PDB entry 4I3X | X-ray diffraction, 2.07 A resolution | chains A and B

== Chain A (and B) ==
Protein: Aldehyde dehydrogenase (NAD+)
Organism: Sinorhizobium meliloti
Notes: EC 1.2.1.3; chain B of this document is another copy of the same molecule, construct and numbering; everything in this record applies to it too
UniProt: Q92UV7 (Q92UV7_RHIME); residues 1-485 here = UniProt positions 1-485
Chain sequence (488 residues; each row starts with the number of its first residue; numbers below 1 keep their minus sign (Gly-2 is residue -2)):
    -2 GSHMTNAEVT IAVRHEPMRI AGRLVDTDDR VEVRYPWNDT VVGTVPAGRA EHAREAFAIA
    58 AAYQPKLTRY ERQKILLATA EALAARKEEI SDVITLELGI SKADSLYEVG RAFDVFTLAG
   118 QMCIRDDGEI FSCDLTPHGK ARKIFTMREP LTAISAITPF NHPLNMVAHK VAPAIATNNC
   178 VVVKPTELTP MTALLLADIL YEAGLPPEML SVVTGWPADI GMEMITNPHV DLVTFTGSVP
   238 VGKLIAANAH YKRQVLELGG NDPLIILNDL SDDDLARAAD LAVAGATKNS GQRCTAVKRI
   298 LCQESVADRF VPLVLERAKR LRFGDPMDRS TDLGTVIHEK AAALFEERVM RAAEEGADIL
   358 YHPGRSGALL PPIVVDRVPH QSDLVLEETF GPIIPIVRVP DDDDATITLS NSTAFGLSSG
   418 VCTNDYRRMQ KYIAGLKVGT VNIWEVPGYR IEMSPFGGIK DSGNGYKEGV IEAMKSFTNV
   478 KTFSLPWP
Unresolved in the structure: -2 to 9 (chain B: -2 to 11)
Differences from the reference sequence: expression tag (-2 to 0)
Residues lining bound ligands:
  - NAD (nicotinamide-adenine-dinucleotide): Ile154, Thr155, Pro156, Phe157, Asn158, Met163, Lys181, Pro182, Thr183, Glu184, Pro214, Gly218, Phe232, Thr233, Gly234, Ser235, Val238, Leu241, Ile242, Glu254, Leu255, Gly256, Gly257, Cys291, Glu385, Phe387, Leu414, Phe453, Ser459
  - phosphonoacetic acid (PAE): Arg108, Asn158, His159, Met163, Gln289, Arg290, Cys291, Thr292, Gly445, Arg447, Phe453
Reported in the primary citation:
  - binding site for NAD: Thr155, Phe157, Lys181, Thr183, Glu184, Pro214, Phe232, Thr233, Ser235, Val238, Leu241, Ile242, Cys291, Glu385, Gly455, Glu465
  - specificity-determining residues: Glu184 (proposed by the authors, not directly observed)
  - binding site for phosphonoacetic acid: His159, Cys291
  - mutagenesis - E385A (10-fold): decreased catalytic activity on NAD
  - mutagenesis - R108A (40-fold), R290A (20-fold), R447A (30-fold): decreased catalytic activity on PnAA
  - mutagenesis - E385A (10-fold): decreased catalytic activity on NAD+
  - mutagenesis - C291A: abolished catalytic activity
  - mutagenesis - C291A: abolished catalytic activity on 3-OPP

== How chain A and chain B interact ==
Contacting residue pairs - 101 pairs, chain A then chain B:
  Tyr104(A) - His135(B)
  Arg108(A) - His135(B)
  Asp111(A) - Thr133(B)
  Asp111(A) - His135(B)  salt bridge
  Phe128(A) - Ile448(B)  hydrophobic
  Phe128(A) - Pro452(B)
  Ser129(A) - Ile448(B)
  Cys130(A) - Tyr446(B)
  Cys130(A) - Ile448(B)  hydrophobic
  Leu132(A) - Ile448(B)  hydrophobic
  Leu132(A) - Met450(B)  hydrophobic
  Thr133(A) - Asp111(B)
  His135(A) - Tyr104(B)
  His135(A) - Asp111(B)  salt bridge
  Gly136(A) - Tyr446(B)  hydrogen bond (backbone-side chain)
  Lys137(A) - Glu442(B)  salt bridge
  Lys137(A) - Tyr446(B)
  Arg139(A) - Ile440(B)  hydrogen bond (side chain-backbone)
  Arg139(A) - Trp441(B)  hydrogen bond (side chain-backbone)
  Arg139(A) - Glu442(B)
  Arg139(A) - Tyr446(B)
  Ile141(A) - Ser451(B)
  Glu146(A) - Ala431(B)
  Ala244(A) - His247(B)
  His247(A) - Ala243(B)
  His247(A) - Ala244(B)
  Tyr248(A) - Lys240(B)
  Tyr248(A) - Ala243(B)
  Tyr248(A) - Leu255(B)  hydrophobic
  Tyr248(A) - Lys457(B)  hydrogen bond (side chain-backbone)
  Tyr248(A) - Asp458(B)
  Tyr248(A) - Ser459(B)
  Tyr248(A) - Gly460(B)  hydrogen bond (side chain-backbone)
  Tyr248(A) - Asn461(B)  hydrogen bond (side chain-backbone)
  Arg250(A) - Asn461(B)
  Arg250(A) - Gly462(B)
  Arg250(A) - Tyr463(B)
  Leu255(A) - Tyr248(B)
  Ile430(A) - Lys478(B)  hydrogen bond (backbone-side chain)
  Ile430(A) - Phe480(B)  hydrophobic
  Ala431(A) - Glu146(B)
  Ala431(A) - Lys478(B)  hydrogen bond (backbone-side chain)
  Leu433(A) - Lys478(B)  hydrogen bond (backbone-side chain)
  Val435(A) - Lys478(B)
  Gly436(A) - Lys478(B)
  Gly436(A) - Thr479(B)  hydrogen bond (backbone-backbone)
  Thr437(A) - Thr479(B)  hydrogen bond
  Val438(A) - Thr479(B)  hydrogen bond (backbone-backbone)
  Val438(A) - Phe480(B)
  Val438(A) - Ser481(B)  hydrogen bond (backbone-backbone)
  Asn439(A) - Ser481(B)  hydrogen bond
  Ile440(A) - Arg139(B)  hydrogen bond (backbone-side chain)
  Ile440(A) - Ser481(B)  hydrogen bond (backbone-backbone)
  Ile440(A) - Leu482(B)  hydrophobic
  Ile440(A) - Pro483(B)
  Trp441(A) - Arg139(B)  hydrogen bond (backbone-side chain)
  Trp441(A) - Pro483(B)  hydrophobic
  Glu442(A) - Lys137(B)  salt bridge
  Glu442(A) - Arg139(B)
  Tyr446(A) - Cys130(B)
  Tyr446(A) - Lys137(B)
  Tyr446(A) - Arg139(B)
  Ile448(A) - Phe128(B)  hydrophobic
  Ile448(A) - Ser129(B)
  Ile448(A) - Cys130(B)  hydrophobic
  Met450(A) - Phe128(B)
  Met450(A) - Leu132(B)  hydrophobic
  Ser451(A) - Ile141(B)
  Pro452(A) - Glu126(B)
  Pro452(A) - Phe128(B)
  Pro452(A) - Thr479(B)
  Ile456(A) - Asn476(B)
  Lys457(A) - Tyr248(B)  hydrogen bond (backbone-side chain)
  Asp458(A) - Tyr248(B)
  Gly460(A) - Tyr248(B)  hydrogen bond (backbone-side chain)
  Asn461(A) - Tyr248(B)  hydrogen bond (backbone-side chain)
  Asn461(A) - Arg250(B)
  Gly462(A) - Arg250(B)
  Tyr463(A) - Arg250(B)
  Tyr463(A) - Tyr463(B)  hydrogen bond
  Lys464(A) - Val477(B)  hydrogen bond (side chain-backbone)
  Asn476(A) - Ile456(B)
  Val477(A) - Gly436(B)
  Val477(A) - Lys464(B)  hydrogen bond (backbone-side chain)
  Lys478(A) - Ile430(B)  hydrogen bond (side chain-backbone)
  Lys478(A) - Ala431(B)  hydrogen bond (side chain-backbone)
  Lys478(A) - Leu433(B)  hydrogen bond (side chain-backbone)
  Lys478(A) - Val435(B)
  Lys478(A) - Gly436(B)
  Thr479(A) - Gly436(B)  hydrogen bond (backbone-backbone)
  Thr479(A) - Thr437(B)  hydrogen bond
  Thr479(A) - Val438(B)  hydrogen bond (backbone-backbone)
  Thr479(A) - Pro452(B)
  Phe480(A) - Ile430(B)  hydrophobic
  Phe480(A) - Val438(B)
  Ser481(A) - Val438(B)  hydrogen bond (backbone-backbone)
  Ser481(A) - Asn439(B)  hydrogen bond
  Ser481(A) - Ile440(B)  hydrogen bond (backbone-backbone)
  Leu482(A) - Ile440(B)  hydrophobic
  Pro483(A) - Ile440(B)
  Pro483(A) - Trp441(B)  hydrophobic
Interface residues without a listed pair, chain A (63 interface residues in all): Gly107, Leu115, Pro134, Thr143, Met144, Lys240, Ala243, Gln251, Met426, Gly432, Ser459, Ile468
Interface residues without a listed pair, chain B (62 interface residues in all): Gly107, Arg108, Leu115, Pro134, Thr143, Met144, Leu253, Gly432, Ile468

== Summary ==
The interface between chain A and chain B involves 63 residues on one side and 62 on the other, with 32
hydrogen bonds and 4 salt bridges. Polar pairs include Asp111(A)-His135(B), Lys137(A)-Glu442(B) and
Gly136(A)-Tyr446(B). From the paper: a binding site for NAD at Thr155(A), Phe157(A) and Lys181(A) among
others; R108A, R290A and R447A of chain A reduce catalytic activity on PnAA; 5 substitutions were tested in
all.
Chain A and chain B are both Aldehyde dehydrogenase (NAD+) (Sinorhizobium meliloti); the structure, Structure
of phosphonoacetaldehyde dehydrogenase in complex with phosphonoacetate and cofactor NAD+, was determined by
X-ray diffraction (same publication as 4I3T, 4I3U, 4I3V and 4I3W).
